Entry 1ZH7 (X-ray diffraction, 2.50 A resolution); this record covers chains A and C.

[Chain A]
Protein: Orphan nuclear receptor NR5A2
Source organism: Mus musculus
Notes: fragment: LRH-1 Ligand Binding Domain
UniProt: P45448 (NR5A2_MOUSE); residues 318-560 here = UniProt positions 318-560
Amino-acid sequence (243 residues; numbered 318 to 560; the number before each row is that of its first residue):
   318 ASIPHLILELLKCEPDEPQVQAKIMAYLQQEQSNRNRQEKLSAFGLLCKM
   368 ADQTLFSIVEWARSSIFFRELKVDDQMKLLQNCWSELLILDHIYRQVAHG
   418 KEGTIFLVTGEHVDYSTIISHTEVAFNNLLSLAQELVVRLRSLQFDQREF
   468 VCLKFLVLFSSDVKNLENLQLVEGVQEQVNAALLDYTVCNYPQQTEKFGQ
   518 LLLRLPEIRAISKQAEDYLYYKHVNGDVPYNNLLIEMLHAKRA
Swiss-Prot annotation at these positions:
  - region: Tyr-547 to Lys-558 (AF-2)
  - binding site (a phospholipid derivative): Tyr-535, Lys-539
Reported in the primary citation:
  - conformationally variable residues (side-chain flip): Phe-373, Arg-380, Met-394, Asn-549
  - specificity-determining residues: Phe-373

[Chain C]
Protein: nuclear receptor subfamily 0, group B, member 2
Source organism: Rattus norvegicus
Notes: fragment: SHP 1st LXXLL motif
UniProt: P97947 (P97947_RAT); numbering as in UniProt (aligned over 16-26)
Amino-acid sequence (11 residues; row label = number of the first residue in the row):
    16 SHPTILYTLLS

[Interface between chain A and chain C]
Contacting residue pairs (17; chain A residue first):
  Phe-373(A) with Leu-24(C), hydrophobic
  Val-376(A) with Leu-25(C), hydrophobic
  Arg-380(A) with Leu-24(C), hydrogen bond (side chain-backbone)
  Val-390(A) with Tyr-22(C), hydrophobic
  Gln-393(A) with Leu-25(C)
  Met-394(A) with Pro-18(C), hydrophobic; Leu-21(C), hydrophobic; Tyr-22(C), hydrophobic; Leu-25(C), hydrophobic
  Leu-397(A) with Leu-21(C), hydrophobic
  Gln-398(A) with Pro-18(C)
  Asn-549(A) with Ile-20(C)
  Leu-550(A) with Ile-20(C), hydrophobic
  Glu-553(A) with Pro-18(C); Thr-19(C), hydrogen bond (side chain-backbone); Ile-20(C), hydrogen bond (side chain-backbone); Leu-21(C), hydrogen bond (side chain-backbone)
Other interface residues (no listed pair), chain A (12 interface residues in all): Met-554
Other interface residues (no listed pair), chain C (8 interface residues in all): Ser-16
Interface features reported in the paper:
  - residue pairs: Phe-373(A)/Leu-24(C), Arg-380(A)/Leu-25(C), Met-394(A)/Leu-21(C), Asn-549(A)/Ile-20(C)
  - interface residues, chain A: Arg-380(A), Glu-553(A)
  - interface residues, chain C: Leu-21(C), Leu-25(C)

[Summary]
12 residues of chain A and 8 residues of chain C are in contact, with 4 hydrogen bonds. Polar pairs include
Arg-380(A)/Leu-24(C), Glu-553(A)/Thr-19(C) and Glu-553(A)/Ile-20(C). The authors report contacts between
Phe-373(A) and Leu-24(C), Arg-380(A) and Leu-25(C) and Met-394(A) and Leu-21(C) among others. The paper
reports interface residues Arg-380(A), Glu-553(A) and Leu-21(C) among others; the specificity determinant
Phe-373(A).
Chain A is Orphan nuclear receptor NR5A2 (Mus musculus) and chain C is nuclear receptor subfamily 0, group B,
member 2 (Rattus norvegicus); the structure, Structural and Biochemical Basis for Selective Repression of the
Orphan Nuclear Receptor LRH-1 by SHP, was determined by X-ray diffraction, deposited together with 1ZGY.
